PDB entry 4UB0 | X-ray diffraction, 2.20 A resolution | chains H and L

Chain H:
Name: IgG1, heavy chain
Source organism: Homo sapiens
Amino-acid sequence (220 residues; row label = number of the first residue in the row):
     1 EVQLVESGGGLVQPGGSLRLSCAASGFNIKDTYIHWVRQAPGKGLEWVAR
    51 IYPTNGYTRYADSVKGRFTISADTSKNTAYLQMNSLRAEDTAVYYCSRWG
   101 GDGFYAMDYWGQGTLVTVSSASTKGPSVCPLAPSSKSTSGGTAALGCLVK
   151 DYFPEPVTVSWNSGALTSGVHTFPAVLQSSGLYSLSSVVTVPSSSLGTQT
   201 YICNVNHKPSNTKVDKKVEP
Unresolved in the structure: 136-140
Cystine bridges: C22-C96, C147-C203

Chain L:
Name: IgG1, light chain
Source organism: Homo sapiens
Amino-acid sequence (214 residues; row label = number of the first residue in the row):
     1 DIQMTQSPSSLSASVGDRVTITCRASQDVNTAVAWYQQKPGKAPKLLIYS
    51 ASFLYSGVPSRFSGSRSGTDFTLTISSLQPEDFATYYCQQHYTTPPTFGQ
   101 GTKVEIKRTVAAPSVFIFPPCDEQLKSGTASVVCLLNNFYPREAKVQWKV
   151 DNALQSGNSQESVTEQDSKDSTYSLSSTLTLSKADYEKHKVYACEVTHQG
   201 LSSPVTKSFNRGES
Cystine bridges: C23-C88, C134-C194

How chain H and chain L interact:
Pairs across the interface - 63 pairs, chain H then chain L:
  V37(H) - F98(L)  hydrophobic
  Q39(H) - Q38(L)  hydrogen bond
  Q39(H) - Y87(L)  hydrogen bond
  K43(H) - Y87(L)
  G44(H) - Y87(L)
  L45(H) - P44(L)  hydrophobic
  L45(H) - Y87(L)  hydrophobic
  L45(H) - F98(L)
  W47(H) - T94(L)
  W47(H) - P95(L)  hydrophobic
  W47(H) - P96(L)
  R50(H) - T94(L)  hydrogen bond
  R59(H) - T94(L)
  Y95(H) - Q38(L)
  Y95(H) - K42(L)  hydrogen bond (side chain-backbone)
  Y95(H) - A43(L)  hydrophobic
  F104(H) - Y49(L)  hydrophobic
  Y105(H) - H91(L)
  A106(H) - Y36(L)
  A106(H) - L46(L)  hydrophobic
  A106(H) - Y49(L)  hydrophobic
  M107(H) - Y36(L)  hydrogen bond (backbone-side chain)
  M107(H) - Q89(L)
  D108(H) - Y55(L)
  Y109(H) - Y55(L)
  W110(H) - Y36(L)
  W110(H) - A43(L)  hydrophobic
  W110(H) - P44(L)
  G111(H) - A43(L)
  C129(H) - C121(L)  disulfide
  L131(H) - F118(L)  hydrophobic
  A132(H) - F118(L)
  T142(H) - F116(L)
  A144(H) - F116(L)  hydrophobic
  A144(H) - F118(L)
  A144(H) - L135(L)  hydrophobic
  L145(H) - F118(L)  hydrophobic
  L148(H) - Q124(L)
  L148(H) - S131(L)
  K150(H) - Q124(L)
  K150(H) - T129(L)
  K150(H) - S131(L)
  H171(H) - N137(L)
  H171(H) - N138(L)  hydrogen bond
  H171(H) - T164(L)
  H171(H) - S174(L)  hydrogen bond
  F173(H) - L135(L)  hydrophobic
  F173(H) - S162(L)
  F173(H) - T164(L)
  F173(H) - S174(L)
  F173(H) - L175(L)
  F173(H) - S176(L)
  P174(H) - S162(L)  hydrogen bond (backbone-side chain)
  P174(H) - V163(L)
  V176(H) - Q160(L)
  V176(H) - E161(L)
  V176(H) - S162(L)
  L177(H) - Q160(L)  hydrogen bond (backbone-side chain)
  Q178(H) - Q160(L)
  S186(H) - S176(L)
  V188(H) - L135(L)  hydrophobic
  T190(H) - N137(L)
  K216(H) - E123(L)  salt bridge
Interface residues without a listed pair, chain H (40 interface residues in all): Q112, V128, P130, A143, T172
Interface residues without a listed pair, chain L (37 interface residues in all): A34, Q100, V133, T180
Inter-chain disulfides: C129(H)-C121(L)

Overview:
The interface between chain H and chain L involves 40 residues on one side and 37 on the other; the contacts
include 1 disulfide bond, 9 hydrogen bonds and 1 salt bridge. Among the polar pairs are K216(H)-E123(L),
Q39(H)-Q38(L) and Q39(H)-Y87(L).
Here chain H is IgG1, heavy chain and chain L is IgG1, light chain, both from Homo sapiens. Entry 4UB0 (New
design for monovalent bispecific IgG through cysteine engineering of the CH1-CL interface) was determined by
X-ray diffraction.
